Entry 6H59 (X-ray diffraction, 1.80 A resolution); this record covers chains A and B.

# Chain A (and B)
Name: CDP-diacylglycerol--inositol 3-phosphatidyltransferase
From: Mycobacterium tuberculosis (strain ATCC 25618 / H37Rv)
Notes: EC 2.7.8.11; chain B of this document is another copy of the same molecule, construct and numbering; everything in this record applies to it too
UniProtKB: P9WPG7 (PISA_MYCTU); residues 1-217 here = UniProt positions 1-217
Amino-acid sequence (217 residues; row label = number of the first residue in the row):
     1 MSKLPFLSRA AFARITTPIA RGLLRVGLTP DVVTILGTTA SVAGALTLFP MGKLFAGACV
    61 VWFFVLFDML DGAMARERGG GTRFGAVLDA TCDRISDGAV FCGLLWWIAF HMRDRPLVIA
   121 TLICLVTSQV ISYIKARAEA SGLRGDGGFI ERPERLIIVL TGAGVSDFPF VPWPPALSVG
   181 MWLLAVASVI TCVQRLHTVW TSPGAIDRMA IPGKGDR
Disordered / not traced: 1-12, 212-217 (chain B: 1-14, 211-217)
Metal / ion sites: Mg2+ site 1: D68, D89, D93; Mg2+ site 2: D68, D71, D89 (together with FQT)
Small-molecule neighbours: FQT ([(2S)-3-[[[(2R,3S,4R,5R)-5-(6-azanyl-2-oxidanylidene-1,4-dihydropyrimidin-3-yl)-3,4-bis(oxidanyl)oxolan-2-yl]methoxy-oxidanyl-phosphoryl]oxy-oxidanyl-phosphoryl]oxy-2-hexanoyloxy-propyl] hexanoate): P30, D31, T34, W62, V65, L66, D68, M69, D71, G72, A73, A75, R76, G81, T82, G85, A86, D89, R152, P153, L156
Curated features (UniProtKB/Swiss-Prot):
  - active site: D93 (Proton acceptor)
  - binding site (a CDP-1,2-diacyl-sn-glycerol): D31 to T34, G72, R76, T82
  - binding site (Mg(2+)): D68, D71, D89, D93
  - mutagenesis: A90 (A90Y: Large decrease in catalytic activity), R94 (R94K: Large decrease in catalytic activity; R94Q: Almost loss of catalytic activity), Y133 (Y133E: Almost loss of catalytic activity; Y133F: No change in catalytic activity), R137 (R137K: No change in catalytic activity; R137Q: 2-fold decrease in catalytic activity)
Reported in the primary citation:
  - binding site for FQT: D31, T34, G72, A75, R76, T82, G85
  - Mg2+ coordination: D68, D71, D89, D93
  - conformationally variable residues (side-chain flip): D89, D93
  - catalytic residues: D93 (proposed by the authors, not directly observed)
  - binding site for sulfate ion: R94, W106, H111, R115, S132, K135, R137, R152, R155, R195
  - mutagenesis - A90Y, R94K, R137Q: decreased catalytic activity
  - mutagenesis - R94Q, Y133E: abolished catalytic activity
  - mutagenesis - Y133F, R137K: unchanged catalytic activity
  - mutagenesis - P153V: decreased binding to ino-P (citing earlier work)
  - mutagenesis - M69A: increased catalytic activity (citing earlier work)
  - mutagenesis - M69W: abolished catalytic activity (citing earlier work)

# How chain A and chain B interact
Pairs across the interface (97; chain A residue first):
  R78(A) with R208(B), hydrogen bond (backbone-side chain)
  G79(A) with R208(B); A210(B)
  G80(A) with R208(B); M209(B); A210(B)
  G81(A) with D207(B); R208(B); M209(B), hydrogen bond (backbone-backbone)
  T82(A) with A205(B); I206(B); D207(B); M209(B)
  R83(A) with S141(B), hydrogen bond (side chain-backbone); L143(B); G204(B); A205(B), hydrogen bond (backbone-backbone); M209(B)
  F84(A) with L143(B); L196(B); V199(B), hydrophobic; W200(B), hydrophobic; A205(B), hydrogen bond (backbone-backbone)
  A86(A) with R137(B)
  V87(A) with R137(B); A138(B), hydrophobic
  A90(A) with Y133(B); R137(B)
  T91(A) with V130(B); Y133(B); I134(B)
  R94(A) with Y133(B), hydrogen bond
  C102(A) with V126(B), hydrophobic
  L105(A) with L105(B), hydrophobic; L122(B), hydrophobic
  W106(A) with R115(B); V118(B), hydrophobic; I119(B), hydrophobic
  A109(A) with F110(B)
  F110(A) with A109(B); R115(B); V118(B), hydrophobic
  R113(A) with R115(B)
  R115(A) with W106(B); F110(B); R113(B)
  V118(A) with W106(B), hydrophobic; F110(B), hydrophobic
  I119(A) with W106(B), hydrophobic
  L122(A) with L105(B), hydrophobic
  L125(A) with L125(B), hydrophobic
  V126(A) with C102(B), hydrophobic
  Q129(A) with Q129(B)
  S132(A) with Y133(B)
  Y133(A) with A90(B); T91(B); R94(B), hydrogen bond; S132(B); A136(B), hydrophobic
  I134(A) with T91(B)
  A136(A) with Y133(B), hydrophobic; A136(B); R137(B); A140(B)
  R137(A) with A86(B); V87(B); A90(B); A136(B)
  A138(A) with V87(B), hydrophobic
  E139(A) with A140(B)
  A140(A) with A136(B); E139(B); A140(B)
  S141(A) with R83(B)
  L143(A) with R83(B); F84(B)
  L196(A) with F84(B)
  V199(A) with F84(B), hydrophobic; V87(B), hydrophobic
  W200(A) with F84(B), hydrophobic
  G204(A) with R83(B)
  A205(A) with T82(B); R83(B), hydrogen bond (backbone-backbone); F84(B), hydrogen bond (backbone-backbone)
  I206(A) with T82(B)
  D207(A) with G81(B); T82(B)
  R208(A) with R78(B), hydrogen bond (side chain-backbone); G79(B); G80(B); G81(B)
  M209(A) with G80(B); G81(B), hydrogen bond (backbone-backbone); T82(B); R83(B)
  I211(A) with G72(B); G81(B)
Also at the interface, not in a pair above, chain A (49 interface residues in all): L88, I95, G98, V130
Also at the interface, not in a pair above, chain B (52 interface residues in all): A75, R76, L88, I95, G98

# Summary
49 residues of chain A and 52 residues of chain B are in contact; the contacts include 11 hydrogen bonds.
Among the polar pairs are R78(A)-R208(B), R83(A)-S141(B) and R94(A)-Y133(B). Chain A binds compound FQT. From
the paper: the catalytic residue D93(A); A90Y, R94K and R137Q of chain A reduce catalytic activity; 10
substitutions were tested in all.
Both chains are CDP-diacylglycerol--inositol 3-phosphatidyltransferase (Mycobacterium tuberculosis (strain
ATCC 25618 / H37Rv)). Entry 6H59 (Crystal structure of Mycobacterium tuberculosis phosphatidylinositol
phosphate synthase (PgsA1) with CDP-DAG bound) was determined by X-ray diffraction (same publication as 6H53
and 6H5A).
